PDB entry 7RFM | X-ray diffraction, 2.68 A resolution | chains A and E of the 3 polymer chains in the assembly

# Chain A
Protein: Site-specific DNA-methyltransferase (adenine-specific)
Source organism: Clostridioides difficile
Notes: EC 2.1.1.72
UniProt: Q183J3 (Q183J3_CLOD6); residue numbers follow UniProt; this construct covers 1-577
Chain sequence (578 residues; row label = number of the first residue in the row; numbering starts at 0):
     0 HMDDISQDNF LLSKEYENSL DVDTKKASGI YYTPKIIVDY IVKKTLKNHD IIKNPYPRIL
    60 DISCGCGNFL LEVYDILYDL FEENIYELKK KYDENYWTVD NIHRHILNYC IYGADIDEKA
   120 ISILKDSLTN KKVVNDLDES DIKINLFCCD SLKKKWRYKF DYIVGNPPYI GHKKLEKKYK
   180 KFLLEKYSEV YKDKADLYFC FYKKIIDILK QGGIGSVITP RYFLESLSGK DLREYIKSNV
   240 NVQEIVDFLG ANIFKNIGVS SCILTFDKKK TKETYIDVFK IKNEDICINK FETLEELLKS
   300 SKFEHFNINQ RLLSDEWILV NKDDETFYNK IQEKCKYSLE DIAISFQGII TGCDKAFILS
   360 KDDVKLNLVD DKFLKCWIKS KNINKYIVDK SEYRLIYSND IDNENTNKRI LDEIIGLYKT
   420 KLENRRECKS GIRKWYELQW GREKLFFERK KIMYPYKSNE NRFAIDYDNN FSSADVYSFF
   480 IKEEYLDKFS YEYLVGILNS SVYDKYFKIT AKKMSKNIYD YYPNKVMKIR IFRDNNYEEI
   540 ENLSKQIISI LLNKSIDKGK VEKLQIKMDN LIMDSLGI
Not modelled in the structure: 0-23, 133-136
Sequence notes: expression tag (0)
Bound ions: K+ site 1: Lys88, Lys89, Tyr91, Glu93 (together with 1,2-ethanediol); K+ site 2: Gly249, Ala250, Asn251, Val258, Ser259
Ligand contacts: 0QK (7-{5-[(3-{[(4-tert-butylphenyl)carbamoyl]amino}propyl)(propan-2-yl)amino]-5-deoxy-beta-D-ribofuranosyl}-7H-pyrrolo[2,3-d]pyrimidin-4-amine): Lys25, Ala26, Tyr30, Ile61, Ser62, Gly64, Cys65, Asp114, Ile115, Asp116, Lys118, Ala119, Ile122, Cys148, Asp149, Ser150, Leu151, Asn165, Pro167, Tyr178, Phe200

# Chain E
Molecule: DNA Strand 2
Sequence (14 nucleotides; each row starts with the number of its first residue):
     1 ATGGGACTTT TTGA
Not modelled in the structure: 1

# Interface between chain A and chain E
Pairs across the interface (42):
  His171(A) - DT11(E)  base contact
  His171(A) - DT12(E)  sugar contact
  Lys172(A) - DT9(E)  hydrogen bond to the base
  Lys172(A) - DT10(E)  hydrogen bond to the base
  Lys172(A) - DT11(E)  base contact
  Lys172(A) - DT12(E)  phosphate contact
  Lys179(A) - DT12(E)  hydrogen bond to the phosphate
  Lys179(A) - DG13(E)  salt bridge to the phosphate
  Leu183(A) - DA14(E)  phosphate contact
  Lys191(A) - DA14(E)  phosphate contact
  Asp192(A) - DG13(E)  hydrogen bond to the phosphate
  Asp192(A) - DA14(E)  hydrogen bond to the phosphate
  Lys193(A) - DT12(E)  base contact
  Lys193(A) - DG13(E)  hydrogen bond to the base
  Asn251(A) - DG4(E)  phosphate contact
  Asn255(A) - DG3(E)  hydrogen bond to the phosphate
  Ile349(A) - DT10(E)  base contact
  Ile349(A) - DT11(E)  base contact
  Gly351(A) - DT10(E)  phosphate contact
  Cys352(A) - DT10(E)  phosphate contact
  Asp353(A) - DT10(E)  hydrogen bond to the phosphate
  Lys378(A) - DT8(E)  phosphate contact
  Lys378(A) - DT9(E)  salt bridge to the phosphate
  Ser379(A) - DT8(E)  hydrogen bond to the phosphate
  Lys380(A) - DT8(E)  salt bridge to the phosphate
  Lys420(A) - DT11(E)  salt bridge to the phosphate
  Arg424(A) - DT11(E)  phosphate contact
  Arg425(A) - DT12(E)  base contact
  Arg425(A) - DG13(E)  hydrogen bond to the base
  Gln438(A) - DT11(E)  base contact
  Gln438(A) - DT12(E)  base contact
  Trp439(A) - DT11(E)  base contact
  Trp439(A) - DT12(E)  hydrogen bond to the base
  Tyr455(A) - DT8(E)  hydrogen bond to the base
  Tyr455(A) - DT9(E)  base contact
  Lys456(A) - DT8(E)  base contact
  Ser472(A) - DT10(E)  base contact
  Ala473(A) - DT10(E)  base contact
  Asp474(A) - DT8(E)  sugar contact
  Asp474(A) - DT9(E)  phosphate contact
  Ile517(A) - DC7(E)  base contact
  Ile517(A) - DT8(E)  base contact
Interface residues without a listed pair, chain A (31 interface residues in all): Lys254, Thr350, Glu426, Lys515
Interface residues without a listed pair, chain E (12 interface residues in all): DT2, DG5

# Overview
31 residues of chain A face 12 of chain E across their interface; the contacts include 12 hydrogen bonds and 4
salt bridges. Polar contacts include Lys172(A)-DT9(E), Lys172(A)-DT10(E) and Lys193(A)-DG13(E). Ligands of
chain A: compound 0QK. Lys88(A), Lys89(A), Tyr91(A) and Glu93(A) coordinate K+ site 1.
Chain A is Site-specific DNA-methyltransferase (adenine-specific) (Clostridioides difficile) and chain E is
DNA Strand 2; the structure, CamA Adenine Methyltransferase Complexed to Cognate Substrate DNA and Inhibitor
EPZ004777, was determined by X-ray diffraction, deposited together with 7RFK, 7RFL and 7RFN.
